8FS3 - chains A and K of the 10 polymer chains in the assembly; structure by electron microscopy, 2.93 A resolution.

== Chain A ==
Molecule: Checkpoint protein RAD24
Source organism: Saccharomyces cerevisiae
UniProt: P32641 (RAD24_YEAST); numbering as in UniProt (aligned over 1-545)
Sequence (545 residues; each row starts with the number of its first residue):
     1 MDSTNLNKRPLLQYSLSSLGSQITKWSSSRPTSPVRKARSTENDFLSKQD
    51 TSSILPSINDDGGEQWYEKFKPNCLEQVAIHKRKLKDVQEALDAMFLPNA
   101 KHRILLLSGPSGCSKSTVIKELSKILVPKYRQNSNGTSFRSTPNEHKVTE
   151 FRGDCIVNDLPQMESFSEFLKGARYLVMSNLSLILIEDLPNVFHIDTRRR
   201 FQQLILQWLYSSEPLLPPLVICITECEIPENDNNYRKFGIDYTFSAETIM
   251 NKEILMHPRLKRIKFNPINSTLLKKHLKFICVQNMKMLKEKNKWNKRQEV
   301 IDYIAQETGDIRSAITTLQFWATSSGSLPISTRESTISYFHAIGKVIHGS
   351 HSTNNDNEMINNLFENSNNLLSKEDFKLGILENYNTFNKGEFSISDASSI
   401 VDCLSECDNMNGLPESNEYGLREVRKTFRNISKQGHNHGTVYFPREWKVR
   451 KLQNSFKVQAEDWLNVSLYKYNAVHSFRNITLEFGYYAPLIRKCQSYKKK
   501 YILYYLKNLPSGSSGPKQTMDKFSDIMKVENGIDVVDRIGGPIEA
Unresolved in the structure: 1-62, 134-146, 500-532
UniProt features mapped onto this chain:
  - binding site (ATP): Gly-109 to Ser-116
  - mutagenesis: Lys-115 (K115E: Reduces NTP-binding and hydrolysis. Shows DNA damage sensitivity; K115R: No effect on NTP-binding and hydrolysis. Resistant to DNA damage)
Metal / ion sites: Mg2+: Ser-116 (together with ATP-gamma-S)
Ligand contacts: ATP-gamma-S (AGS; phosphothiophosphoric acid-adenylate ester): Tyr-67, Phe-70, Lys-71, Pro-72, Gln-77, Val-78, Ala-79, Pro-110, Ser-111, Gly-112, Cys-113, Ser-114, Lys-115, Ser-116, Thr-117, Thr-224, His-276, Ile-311, Arg-312, Ile-315

== Chain K ==
Molecule: Primer strand 2
Sequence (20 nucleotides; each row starts with the number of its first residue):
     1 GATTCGTATCGCCTATACCG
Unresolved in the structure: 11-20

== Chain A / chain K interface ==
Pairs across the interface (14; chain A residue first):
  Phe-340(A) with DG1(K), base contact
  His-341(A) with DG1(K), hydrogen bond to the base
  Gly-344(A) with DG1(K), sugar contact
  Lys-345(A) with DG1(K), sugar contact
  His-348(A) with DG1(K), phosphate contact; DA2(K), sugar contact
  Gly-349(A) with DG1(K), sugar contact
  Ser-350(A) with DG1(K), sugar contact
  His-351(A) with DG1(K), hydrogen bond to the phosphate
  His-436(A) with DT3(K), phosphate contact
  Asn-437(A) with DT3(K), phosphate contact
  His-438(A) with DA2(K), phosphate contact; DT3(K), hydrogen bond to the phosphate
  Val-441(A) with DG1(K), base contact
Also at the interface, not in a pair above, chain A (14 interface residues in all): Gly-439, Thr-440
Also at the interface, not in a pair above, chain K (4 interface residues in all): DT4

== In short ==
The interface between chain A and chain K involves 14 residues on one side and 4 on the other; the contacts
include 3 hydrogen bonds. Polar contacts include His-341(A)/DG1(K), His-351(A)/DG1(K) and His-438(A)/DT3(K).
Ligands of chain A: ATP-gamma-S.
Chain A is Checkpoint protein RAD24 (Saccharomyces cerevisiae) and chain K is Primer strand 2; the structure,
Structure of S. cerevisiae Rad24-RFC loading the 9-1-1 clamp onto a 10-nt gapped DNA in step ..., was
determined by electron microscopy together with 8FS4, 8FS5, 8FS6, 8FS7 and 8FS8 from the same study.
